PDB entry 6AJX | X-ray diffraction, 1.89 A resolution | chain A

[Chain A]
Protein: Bromodomain-containing protein 4
Organism: Homo sapiens
UniProtKB: O60885 (BRD4_HUMAN); numbering as in UniProt (aligned over 42-168)
Chain sequence (135 residues; each row starts with the number of its first residue):
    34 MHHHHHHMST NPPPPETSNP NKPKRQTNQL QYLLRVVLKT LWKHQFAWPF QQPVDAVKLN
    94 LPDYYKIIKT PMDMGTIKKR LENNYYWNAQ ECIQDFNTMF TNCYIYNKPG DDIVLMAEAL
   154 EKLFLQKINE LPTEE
Not modelled in the structure: 34-36, 167-168
Sequence notes: expression tag (34-41)
Bound ions: Na+ site 1: Tyr-65, Lys-160, Glu-163; Na+ site 2: Tyr-137, Ile-138, Asn-140, Glu-163
Ligand contacts: 2',4,4'-trihydroxychalcone (HCC): Trp-81, Pro-82, Phe-83, Val-87, Leu-92, Leu-94, Tyr-97, Asn-135, Cys-136, Tyr-139, Asn-140, Ile-146
Swiss-Prot annotation at these positions:
  - site: Asn-140 (Acetylated histone binding)
  - cross-link: Lys-99 (Glycyl lysine isopeptide (Lys-Gly) (interchain with G-Cter in SUMO2))

[Overview]
Chain A binds 2',4,4'-trihydroxychalcone. Tyr-65, Lys-160 and Glu-163 form the Na+ site 1. Tyr-137, Ile-138,
Asn-140 and Glu-163 form the Na+ site 2.
Chain A is Bromodomain-containing protein 4 (Homo sapiens); the structure, Crystal structure of BRD4 in
complex with isoliquiritigenin in the absence of DMSO, was determined by X-ray diffraction (same publication
as 6AJV, 6AJW, 6AJY and 6AJZ).
